2J7N - chains A and B; structure by X-ray diffraction, 2.30 A resolution.

Chain A (and B):
Protein: RNA-dependent RNA polymerase
Source organism: Neurospora crassa
Notes: chain B of this document is another copy of the same molecule, construct and numbering; everything in this record applies to it too
Reference sequence: Q9Y7G6 (Q9Y7G6_NEUCR); residue numbers follow UniProt; this construct covers 381-1402
Sequence (1022 residues; each row starts with the number of its first residue):
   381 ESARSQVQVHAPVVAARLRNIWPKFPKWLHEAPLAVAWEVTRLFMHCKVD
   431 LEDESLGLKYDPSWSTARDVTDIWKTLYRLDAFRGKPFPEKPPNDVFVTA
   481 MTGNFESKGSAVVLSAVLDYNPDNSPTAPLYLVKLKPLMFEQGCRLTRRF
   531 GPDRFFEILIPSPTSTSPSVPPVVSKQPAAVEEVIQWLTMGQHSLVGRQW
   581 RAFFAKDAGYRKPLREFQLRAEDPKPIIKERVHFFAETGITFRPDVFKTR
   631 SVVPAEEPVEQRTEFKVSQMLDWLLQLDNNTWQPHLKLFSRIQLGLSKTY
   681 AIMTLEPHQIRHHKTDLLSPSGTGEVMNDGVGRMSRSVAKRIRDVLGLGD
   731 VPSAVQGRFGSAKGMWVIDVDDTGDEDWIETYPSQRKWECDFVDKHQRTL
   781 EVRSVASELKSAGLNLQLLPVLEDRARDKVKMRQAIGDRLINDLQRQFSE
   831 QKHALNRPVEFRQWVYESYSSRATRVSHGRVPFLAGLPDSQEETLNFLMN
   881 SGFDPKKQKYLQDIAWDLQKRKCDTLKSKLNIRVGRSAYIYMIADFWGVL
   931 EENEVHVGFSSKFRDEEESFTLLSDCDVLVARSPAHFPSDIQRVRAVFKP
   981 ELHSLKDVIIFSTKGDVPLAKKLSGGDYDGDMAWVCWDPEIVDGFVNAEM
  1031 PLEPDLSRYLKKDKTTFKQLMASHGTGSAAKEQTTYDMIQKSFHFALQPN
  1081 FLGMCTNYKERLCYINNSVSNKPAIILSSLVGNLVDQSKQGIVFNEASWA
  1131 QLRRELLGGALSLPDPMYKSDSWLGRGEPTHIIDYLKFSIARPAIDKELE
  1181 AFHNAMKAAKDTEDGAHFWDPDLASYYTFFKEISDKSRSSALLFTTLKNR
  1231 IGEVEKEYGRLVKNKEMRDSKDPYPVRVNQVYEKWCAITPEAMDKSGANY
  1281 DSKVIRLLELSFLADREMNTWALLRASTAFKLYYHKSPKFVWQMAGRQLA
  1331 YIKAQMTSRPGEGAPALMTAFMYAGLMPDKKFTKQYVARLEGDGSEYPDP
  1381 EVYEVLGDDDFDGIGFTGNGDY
Unresolved in the structure: 381-389, 590-603, 628-640, 1241-1251, 1271-1281, 1374-1402 (chain B: 381-389, 591-606, 627-640, 1241-1251, 1271-1281, 1374-1402)
Construct notes: conflict Ala559 (Gly in Q9Y7G6)
Metal / ion sites: Mg2+: Asp1007, Asp1009, Asp1011
Reported in the primary citation:
  - catalytic residues: Gln736, Lys743, Lys767, Asp1007, Asp1009, Asp1011
  - conformationally variable residues (order/disorder transition): Tyr590 to Asp603, Arg591 to Pro606, Phe627 to Glu640

Chain A / chain B interface:
Contacting residue pairs (191):
  Asp475(A) - Arg1369(B)  salt bridge
  Ser487(A) - Gly1372(B)
  Ser487(A) - Asp1373(B)  hydrogen bond (side chain-backbone)
  Lys488(A) - Glu1371(B)
  Lys488(A) - Gly1372(B)
  Lys488(A) - Asp1373(B)
  Arg716(A) - Glu948(B)  salt bridge
  Arg723(A) - Glu947(B)  hydrogen bond (side chain-backbone)
  Gly727(A) - Lys1364(B)  hydrogen bond (backbone-side chain)
  Gly729(A) - Glu946(B)
  Gly729(A) - Glu947(B)
  Asp730(A) - Lys942(B)  salt bridge
  Asp730(A) - Glu947(B)
  Asp730(A) - Glu948(B)
  Asp730(A) - Ser949(B)  hydrogen bond
  Pro838(A) - Met1352(B)
  Val839(A) - Phe1351(B)  hydrophobic
  Arg842(A) - Met1352(B)  hydrogen bond (side chain-backbone)
  Arg842(A) - Gly1355(B)
  Arg842(A) - Leu1356(B)
  Arg852(A) - Asp1359(B)  salt bridge
  Arg852(A) - Lys1361(B)
  Arg852(A) - Phe1362(B)
  Arg852(A) - Gln1365(B)
  Arg855(A) - Phe1362(B)
  Val856(A) - Phe1362(B)  hydrophobic
  Val856(A) - Gln1365(B)
  Val856(A) - Tyr1366(B)
  Val856(A) - Arg1369(B)  hydrogen bond (backbone-side chain)
  Ser857(A) - Arg1369(B)
  Gly859(A) - Tyr1366(B)
  Arg860(A) - Gly1341(B)
  Arg860(A) - Glu1342(B)
  Arg860(A) - Gly1343(B)
  Phe863(A) - Ala1344(B)  hydrophobic
  Phe877(A) - Ala1346(B)  hydrophobic
  Met879(A) - Met1352(B)
  Asn880(A) - Leu1347(B)
  Asn880(A) - Met1348(B)
  Asn880(A) - Thr1349(B)  hydrogen bond (backbone-backbone)
  Asn880(A) - Met1352(B)
  Ser881(A) - Leu1347(B)  hydrogen bond (side chain-backbone)
  Ser881(A) - Thr1349(B)
  Gly882(A) - Thr1349(B)
  Phe939(A) - Thr951(B)
  Ser940(A) - Lys942(B)
  Ser940(A) - Thr951(B)
  Ser941(A) - Lys942(B)
  Lys942(A) - Asp730(B)  salt bridge
  Lys942(A) - Ser940(B)
  Lys942(A) - Ser941(B)
  Glu947(A) - Arg723(B)  hydrogen bond (backbone-side chain)
  Glu947(A) - Gly729(B)
  Glu948(A) - Asp730(B)
  Ser949(A) - Asp730(B)
  Ser949(A) - Lys986(B)  hydrogen bond (backbone-side chain)
  Thr951(A) - Phe939(B)
  Thr951(A) - Ser940(B)
  Thr951(A) - Lys986(B)
  Leu952(A) - His983(B)
  Ser954(A) - His983(B)
  Phe978(A) - Phe978(B)  hydrophobic
  Pro980(A) - Phe978(B)
  Pro980(A) - Pro980(B)  hydrophobic
  His983(A) - Leu952(B)
  His983(A) - Ser954(B)
  Lys986(A) - Ser949(B)  hydrogen bond (side chain-backbone)
  Ser1205(A) - Phe1292(B)
  Tyr1206(A) - Phe1292(B)
  Phe1209(A) - Arg1286(B)
  Phe1209(A) - Leu1287(B)  hydrophobic
  Phe1209(A) - Phe1292(B)  hydrophobic
  Glu1212(A) - Arg1286(B)
  Ile1213(A) - Arg1286(B)
  Lys1216(A) - Arg1286(B)
  Ser1217(A) - Lys1283(B)
  Ser1220(A) - Lys1283(B)
  Lys1283(A) - Ile1213(B)
  Lys1283(A) - Ser1217(B)  hydrogen bond (side chain-backbone)
  Lys1283(A) - Ser1220(B)
  Lys1283(A) - Val1284(B)
  Arg1286(A) - Phe1209(B)
  Arg1286(A) - Glu1212(B)
  Arg1286(A) - Ile1213(B)
  Leu1287(A) - Phe1209(B)  hydrophobic
  Leu1287(A) - Val1284(B)  hydrophobic
  Leu1287(A) - Leu1288(B)  hydrophobic
  Leu1290(A) - Tyr1206(B)
  Phe1292(A) - Ser1205(B)
  Phe1292(A) - Tyr1206(B)  hydrophobic
  Phe1292(A) - Phe1209(B)  hydrophobic
  Phe1292(A) - Met1336(B)
  Leu1293(A) - Gln1335(B)
  Leu1293(A) - Met1336(B)  hydrophobic
  Ala1294(A) - Arg1339(B)
  Ala1294(A) - Pro1340(B)
  Asp1295(A) - Ser1338(B)  hydrogen bond
  Met1298(A) - Ser1338(B)
  Met1298(A) - Pro1345(B)  hydrophobic
  Arg1327(A) - Ser1338(B)
  Arg1327(A) - Ala1344(B)
  Arg1327(A) - Pro1345(B)
  Tyr1331(A) - Pro1345(B)  hydrogen bond (side chain-backbone)
  Tyr1331(A) - Leu1347(B)
  Ala1334(A) - Leu1347(B)
  Gln1335(A) - Leu1293(B)
  Gln1335(A) - Leu1347(B)
  Met1336(A) - Phe1292(B)
  Met1336(A) - Leu1293(B)  hydrophobic
  Ser1338(A) - Asp1295(B)  hydrogen bond
  Arg1339(A) - Ala1294(B)
  Pro1340(A) - Ala1294(B)
  Pro1340(A) - Asp1295(B)
  Glu1342(A) - Arg860(B)
  Glu1342(A) - Ala1350(B)
  Gly1343(A) - Arg860(B)
  Gly1343(A) - Ala1350(B)
  Ala1344(A) - Phe863(B)  hydrophobic
  Ala1344(A) - Arg1327(B)
  Ala1344(A) - Ala1350(B)
  Pro1345(A) - Met1298(B)  hydrophobic
  Pro1345(A) - Arg1327(B)
  Pro1345(A) - Tyr1331(B)  hydrogen bond (backbone-side chain)
  Pro1345(A) - Leu1347(B)  hydrophobic
  Pro1345(A) - Met1348(B)
  Pro1345(A) - Ala1350(B)
  Ala1346(A) - Phe877(B)  hydrophobic
  Ala1346(A) - Ala1346(B)
  Ala1346(A) - Leu1347(B)
  Ala1346(A) - Met1348(B)  hydrogen bond (backbone-backbone)
  Ala1346(A) - Tyr1353(B)  hydrophobic
  Leu1347(A) - Asn880(B)
  Leu1347(A) - Ser881(B)  hydrogen bond (backbone-side chain)
  Leu1347(A) - Tyr1331(B)
  Leu1347(A) - Ala1334(B)
  Leu1347(A) - Ala1346(B)
  Leu1347(A) - Leu1347(B)
  Met1348(A) - Asn880(B)
  Met1348(A) - Pro1345(B)
  Met1348(A) - Ala1346(B)  hydrogen bond (backbone-backbone)
  Met1348(A) - Tyr1353(B)  hydrophobic
  Thr1349(A) - Asn880(B)  hydrogen bond (backbone-backbone)
  Thr1349(A) - Ser881(B)
  Thr1349(A) - Gly882(B)
  Thr1349(A) - Thr1337(B)
  Ala1350(A) - Glu1342(B)
  Ala1350(A) - Gly1343(B)
  Ala1350(A) - Ala1344(B)
  Ala1350(A) - Pro1345(B)
  Phe1351(A) - Val839(B)  hydrophobic
  Phe1351(A) - Phe1362(B)  hydrophobic
  Phe1351(A) - Tyr1366(B)
  Met1352(A) - Pro838(B)
  Met1352(A) - Arg842(B)  hydrogen bond (backbone-side chain)
  Met1352(A) - Met879(B)
  Met1352(A) - Asn880(B)
  Tyr1353(A) - Ala1346(B)  hydrophobic
  Tyr1353(A) - Met1348(B)  hydrophobic
  Ala1354(A) - Phe1362(B)
  Gly1355(A) - Arg842(B)
  Gly1355(A) - Pro1358(B)
  Gly1355(A) - Asp1359(B)  hydrogen bond (backbone-backbone)
  Gly1355(A) - Phe1362(B)
  Leu1356(A) - Arg842(B)
  Leu1356(A) - Leu1356(B)  hydrophobic
  Leu1356(A) - Met1357(B)
  Leu1356(A) - Pro1358(B)
  Met1357(A) - Leu1356(B)
  Met1357(A) - Met1357(B)  hydrogen bond (backbone-backbone)
  Met1357(A) - Asp1359(B)
  Pro1358(A) - Gly1355(B)
  Pro1358(A) - Leu1356(B)
  Asp1359(A) - Arg852(B)  salt bridge
  Asp1359(A) - Gly1355(B)  hydrogen bond (backbone-backbone)
  Asp1359(A) - Met1357(B)
  Lys1361(A) - Arg852(B)
  Phe1362(A) - Arg852(B)
  Phe1362(A) - Arg855(B)
  Phe1362(A) - Val856(B)  hydrophobic
  Phe1362(A) - Phe1351(B)  hydrophobic
  Phe1362(A) - Ala1354(B)
  Phe1362(A) - Gly1355(B)
  Gln1365(A) - Arg852(B)
  Gln1365(A) - Val856(B)
  Tyr1366(A) - Val856(B)
  Tyr1366(A) - Gly859(B)
  Tyr1366(A) - Phe1351(B)
  Arg1369(A) - Val856(B)  hydrogen bond (side chain-backbone)
  Arg1369(A) - Ser857(B)  hydrogen bond (side chain-backbone)
  Arg1369(A) - His858(B)
  Arg1369(A) - Gly859(B)
Also at the interface, not in a pair above, chain A (96 interface residues in all): Lys720, Val731, His858, Glu946, Phe950, Val1284, Leu1288, Ala1330, Thr1337, Gly1341, Gly1372
Also at the interface, not in a pair above, chain B (97 interface residues in all): Asp475, Arg716, Tyr846, Phe950, Lys1216, Arg1218, Ser1219, Leu1290, Ala1330

Summary:
96 residues of chain A and 97 residues of chain B are in contact, with 26 hydrogen bonds and 6 salt bridges.
Among the polar pairs are Asp475(A)-Arg1369(B), Arg716(A)-Glu948(B) and Asp730(A)-Lys942(B). Asp1007(A),
Asp1009(A) and Asp1011(A) coordinate Mg2+. From the paper: catalytic residues Gln736(A), Lys743(A) and
Lys767(A) among others; conformational variability at Tyr590(A), Arg591(A) and Phe627(A).
Both chains are RNA-dependent RNA polymerase (Neurospora crassa). Entry 2J7N (Structure of the RNAi polymerase
from Neurospora crassa) was determined by X-ray diffraction, deposited together with 2J7O.
